Entry 6OCR (X-ray diffraction, 2.28 A resolution); this record covers chains B and C of the 5 polymer chains in the assembly.

# Chain B (and C)
Molecule: BTB/POZ domain-containing protein KCTD16
From: Homo sapiens
Notes: chain C of this document is another copy of the same molecule, construct and numbering; everything in this record applies to it too
UniProt: Q68DU8 (KCD16_HUMAN); numbering as in UniProt (aligned over 22-134)
Chain sequence (113 residues; each row starts with the number of its first residue):
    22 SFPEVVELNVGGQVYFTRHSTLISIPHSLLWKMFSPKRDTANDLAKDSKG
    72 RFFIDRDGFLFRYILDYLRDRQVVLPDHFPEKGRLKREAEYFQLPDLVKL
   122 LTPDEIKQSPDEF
Disordered / not traced: 22, 59-64, 124-134
Swiss-Prot annotation at these positions:
  - modified residue: Y112 (Phosphotyrosine), S130 (Phosphoserine)
From the paper describing this entry:
  - mutagenesis - D76R, R77D, D78R, R105D: decreased expression
  - mutagenesis - D76R (13.4 kDa): abolished binding to another copy of this molecule
  - mutagenesis - D76R: abolished signaling in response to baclofen

# Interface between chain B and chain C
Residue-residue contacts (38; chain B residue first):
  N30(B) with F37(C)
  G32(B) with F37(C); R90(C)
  G33(B) with F37(C)
  A66(B) with E25(C); R39(C)
  K67(B) with V26(C)
  D68(B) with V26(C); F37(C)
  F74(B) with V26(C), hydrophobic; F37(C); T38(C); R39(C)
  D76(B) with T38(C), hydrogen bond; R39(C), hydrogen bond (side chain-backbone); T42(C), hydrogen bond; R90(C), salt bridge
  R77(B) with R90(C); D91(C), salt bridge
  D78(B) with R83(C), salt bridge; D87(C); R90(C)
  F80(B) with R83(C)
  F100(B) with D98(C)
  P101(B) with P97(C); D98(C), hydrogen bond (backbone-backbone)
  E102(B) with R83(C), salt bridge; P97(C)
  G104(B) with V95(C)
  R105(B) with R83(C); Y84(C); D87(C), salt bridge; V95(C), hydrogen bond (side chain-backbone); L96(C); P97(C)
  R108(B) with D91(C), salt bridge; Q93(C); V95(C)
Other interface residues (no listed pair), chain B (20 interface residues in all): K70, L81, Y112
Other interface residues (no listed pair), chain C (18 interface residues in all): Y36, V94

# Overview
20 residues of chain B and 18 residues of chain C are in contact; the contacts include 5 hydrogen bonds and 6
salt bridges. Among the polar pairs are D76(B)-R90(C), R77(B)-D91(C) and D78(B)-R83(C). The paper reports that
D76R, R77D and D78R of chain B, among others, reduce expression; D76R of chain B abolishes binding to another
copy of this molecule.
Both chains are BTB/POZ domain-containing protein KCTD16 (Homo sapiens). Entry 6OCR (Crystal structure of
human KCTD16 T1 domain) was determined by X-ray diffraction (same publication as 6OCP and 6OCT).
